PDB entry 3JZ2 | X-ray diffraction, 2.40 A resolution | chains A and B

[Chain A]
Name: Thrombin light chain
Source organism: Homo sapiens
Notes: EC 3.4.21.5; engineered mutation(s): N143P
UniProtKB: P00734 (THRB_HUMAN); the construct lacks a stretch of the UniProt sequence, so the offset changes along the chain: -3 to 0 = UniProt 328-331; 1-14 = UniProt 336-349
Chain sequence (36 residues; row label = number of the first residue in the row; a row labelled like 14A-14M holds insertion residues (14A, then the next letters in order); numbers below 1 keep their minus sign (Thr-3 is residue -3)):
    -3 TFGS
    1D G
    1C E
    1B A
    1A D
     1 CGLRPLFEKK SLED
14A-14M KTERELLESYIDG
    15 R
Unresolved in the structure: -3 to 0, 14L-14M, 15
Swiss-Prot annotation at these positions:
  - site: Arg15 (Cleavage)

[Chain B]
Name: Thrombin heavy chain
Source organism: Homo sapiens
Notes: EC 3.4.21.5
UniProtKB: P00734 (THRB_HUMAN); the construct lacks a stretch of the UniProt sequence and is renumbered around it, so the offset changes along the chain: 16-36 = UniProt 364-384; 37-60 = UniProt 386-409; 61-77 = UniProt 419-435; 78-97 = UniProt 437-456; 7 more segments
Chain sequence (259 residues; each row starts with the number of its first residue; note: 1 number in that range is skipped by the numbering (no residue carries it; nothing is unmodelled there); a row labelled like 60A-60I holds insertion residues (60A, then the next letters in order)):
    16 IVEGSDAEIG MSPWQVMLFR K
   36A S
    37 PQELLCGASL ISDRWVLTAA HCLL
60A-60I YPPWDKNFT
    61 ENDLLVRIGK HSRTRYE
   77A R
    78 NIEKISMLEK IYIHPRYNWR
   97A E
    98 NLDRDIALMK LKKPVAFSDY IHPVCLPDRE TA
129A-129C ASL
   130 LQAGYKGRVT GWGPLKETWT
149A-149E ANVGK
   150 GQPSVLQVVN LPIVERPVCK DSTRIRITDN MFCAG
  184A Y
   185 KP
186A-186D DEGK
   187 RGDACEGDSG GPFVMKSP
204A-204B FN
   205 NRWYQMGIVS WGE
   219 GCD
  221A R
   222 DGKYGFYTHV FRLKKWIQKV IDQFGE
Unresolved in the structure: 145-149, 149A-149E, 246-247
Sequence notes: engineered mutation Pro143 (Asn506 in P00734)
Swiss-Prot annotation at these positions:
  - region: Ala183 to Val200 (High affinity receptor-binding region which is also known as the TP508 peptide)
  - active site (Charge relay system): His57, Asp102, Ser195
  - glycosylation: Asn60G (N-linked (GlcNAc...) (complex) asparagine)
Disulfides: Cys42-Cys58, Cys168-Cys182, Cys191-Cys220
Glycans and other covalent adducts: N-acetylglucosamine (NAG) linked to Asn60G
What the authors report for this chain:
  - conformationally variable residues (loop rearrangement): Glu192, Trp215 to Glu217
  - contacts within the chain: Ile16-Asp194, His57-Trp215 (hydrophobic contact), Trp60D-Trp215 (hydrophobic contact), Leu99-Trp215 (hydrophobic contact)
  - catalytic residues: His57, Asp102, Ser195
  - mutagenesis - N143P: decreased catalytic activity on FPF, FPK, and FPR
  - mutagenesis - N143P (2-fold): decreased binding to argatroban

[Chain A / chain B interface]
Inter-chain disulfides: Cys1(A)-Cys122(B)
Contacting residue pairs - 66 pairs, chain A then chain B:
  Cys1(A) - Pro120(B)
  Cys1(A) - Val121(B)
  Cys1(A) - Cys122(B)  disulfide
  Cys1(A) - Arg206(B)  hydrogen bond (backbone-side chain)
  Asp1A(A) - His119(B)  hydrogen bond (backbone-side chain)
  Asp1A(A) - Arg206(B)
  Ala1B(A) - Arg206(B)  hydrogen bond (backbone-side chain)
  Glu1C(A) - Leu123(B)
  Glu1C(A) - Arg206(B)
  Gly1D(A) - Ile47(B)
  Gly1D(A) - Pro120(B)
  Gly2(A) - Trp29(B)
  Gly2(A) - Pro120(B)  hydrogen bond (backbone-backbone)
  Gly2(A) - Cys122(B)
  Gly2(A) - Asn205(B)
  Gly2(A) - Arg206(B)
  Gly2(A) - Trp207(B)  hydrogen bond (backbone-backbone)
  Leu3(A) - His119(B)  hydrogen bond (backbone-side chain)
  Leu3(A) - Asn205(B)
  Leu3(A) - Arg206(B)
  Arg4(A) - Gly25(B)
  Arg4(A) - Met26(B)  hydrogen bond (side chain-backbone)
  Arg4(A) - Pro28(B)
  Arg4(A) - Trp29(B)
  Arg4(A) - Arg137(B)
  Arg4(A) - Trp207(B)
  Pro5(A) - Ser115(B)
  Pro5(A) - Asp116(B)
  Pro5(A) - His119(B)
  Leu6(A) - Asp116(B)
  Phe7(A) - Glu23(B)
  Phe7(A) - Ile24(B)
  Phe7(A) - Gly25(B)
  Phe7(A) - Met26(B)  hydrophobic
  Glu8(A) - Lys202(B)  salt bridge
  Glu8(A) - Asn205(B)
  Glu8(A) - Trp207(B)  hydrogen bond
  Lys9(A) - His119(B)
  Asp14(A) - Glu23(B)
  Asp14(A) - Met26(B)
  Asp14(A) - Arg137(B)  salt bridge
  Asp14(A) - Trp207(B)
  Lys14A(A) - Glu23(B)  hydrogen bond (backbone-side chain)
  Thr14B(A) - Arg137(B)  hydrogen bond
  Thr14B(A) - Asn159(B)  hydrogen bond
  Glu14C(A) - Arg137(B)
  Glu14C(A) - Lys202(B)  salt bridge
  Glu14E(A) - Lys135(B)  salt bridge
  Glu14E(A) - Asn159(B)
  Glu14E(A) - Tyr184A(B)  hydrogen bond
  Glu14E(A) - Lys186D(B)  salt bridge
  Leu14F(A) - Lys135(B)
  Leu14F(A) - Gly136(B)
  Leu14F(A) - Asn159(B)
  Leu14F(A) - Trp207(B)  hydrophobic
  Leu14G(A) - Lys202(B)
  Leu14G(A) - Pro204(B)  hydrophobic
  Ser14I(A) - Gly133(B)
  Ser14I(A) - Tyr134(B)
  Ser14I(A) - Lys135(B)  hydrogen bond (side chain-backbone)
  Tyr14J(A) - Tyr134(B)  hydrophobic
  Tyr14J(A) - Lys135(B)  hydrogen bond (side chain-backbone)
  Tyr14J(A) - Met201(B)
  Tyr14J(A) - Lys202(B)
  Tyr14J(A) - Pro204(B)
  Ile14K(A) - Tyr134(B)  hydrogen bond (backbone-side chain)
Interface residues without a listed pair, chain A (24 interface residues in all): Glu13
Interface residues without a listed pair, chain B (33 interface residues in all): Ser48, Phe114, Tyr117, Leu129C, Ser203

[Summary]
Chain A and chain B form an interface of 24 and 33 residues respectively; the contacts include 1 disulfide
bond, 15 hydrogen bonds and 5 salt bridges. Polar pairs include Glu8(A)-Lys202(B), Glu14E(A)-Lys135(B) and
Asp14(A)-Arg137(B). From the paper: catalytic residues His57(B), Asp102(B) and Ser195(B); N143P of chain B
reduces catalytic activity on FPF, FPK, and FPR.
Chain A is Thrombin light chain and chain B is Thrombin heavy chain, both from Homo sapiens; the structure,
Crystal structure of human thrombin mutant N143P in E* form, was determined by X-ray diffraction together with
3JZ1 from the same study.
